6ULK - chains A and B of the 3 polymer chains in the assembly; structure by X-ray diffraction, 1.90 A resolution.

Chain A:
Molecule: HLA class I antigen
From: Homo sapiens
UniProtKB: C1K0Y1 (C1K0Y1_HUMAN); residues 1-274 here correspond to UniProt positions 25-298 (UniProt number = residue number + 24)
Sequence (274 residues; numbered 1 to 274; the number before each row is that of its first residue):
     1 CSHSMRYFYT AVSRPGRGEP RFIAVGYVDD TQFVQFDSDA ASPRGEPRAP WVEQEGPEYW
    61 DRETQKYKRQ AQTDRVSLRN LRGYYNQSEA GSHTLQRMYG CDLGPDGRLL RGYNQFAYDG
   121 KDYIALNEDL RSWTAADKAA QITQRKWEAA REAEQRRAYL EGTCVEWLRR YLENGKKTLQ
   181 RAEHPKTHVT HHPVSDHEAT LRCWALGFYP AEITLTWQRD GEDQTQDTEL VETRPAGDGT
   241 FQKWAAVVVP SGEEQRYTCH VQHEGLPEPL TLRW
Disordered / not traced: 1
Disulfide bonds: Cys101-Cys164, Cys203-Cys259

Chain B:
Molecule: Beta-2-microglobulin
From: Homo sapiens
UniProtKB: P61769 (B2MG_HUMAN); residues 1-99 here correspond to UniProt positions 21-119 (UniProt number = residue number + 20)
Sequence (100 residues; row label = number of the first residue in the row; numbering starts at 0):
     0 MIQRTPKIQV YSRHPAENGK SNFLNCYVSG FHPSDIEVDL LKNGERIEKV EHSDLSFSKD
    60 WSFYLLYYTE FTPTEKDEYA CRVNHVTLSQ PKIVKWDRDM
Sequence notes: initiating methionine (0)
Swiss-Prot annotation at these positions:
  - modified residue: Gln2 (Pyrrolidone carboxylic acid)
  - glycosylation: Ile1 (N-linked (Glc) (glycation) isoleucine), Lys19 (N-linked (Glc) (glycation) lysine), Lys41 (N-linked (Glc) (glycation) lysine), Lys48 (N-linked (Glc) (glycation) lysine), Lys58 (N-linked (Glc) (glycation) lysine), Lys91 (N-linked (Glc) (glycation) lysine), Lys94 (N-linked (Glc) (glycation) lysine)
Disulfide bonds: Cys25-Cys80

Chain A / chain B interface:
Pairs across the interface (55):
  Phe8(A) with Ser55(B); Phe56(B), hydrophobic
  Tyr9(A) with Phe56(B)
  Thr10(A) with Phe56(B); Phe62(B)
  Val12(A) with Ser33(B)
  Ile23(A) with Leu54(B)
  Val25(A) with Asp53(B); Leu54(B); Ser55(B)
  Tyr27(A) with Ser55(B); Tyr63(B), hydrogen bond
  Gln32(A) with Asp53(B), hydrogen bond
  Gln35(A) with Asp53(B)
  Arg48(A) with Asp53(B), salt bridge
  Gln87(A) with Met0(B)
  Gln96(A) with His31(B), hydrogen bond; Phe56(B); Trp60(B), hydrogen bond (side chain-backbone); Phe62(B)
  Arg97(A) with Phe56(B)
  Met98(A) with Lys58(B)
  Gln115(A) with Trp60(B)
  Phe116(A) with Trp60(B)
  Ala117(A) with Trp60(B), hydrophobic
  Asp119(A) with Met0(B); Ile1(B), hydrogen bond (backbone-backbone); His31(B)
  Gly120(A) with Ile1(B); His31(B)
  Lys121(A) with Met0(B); Ile1(B)
  Asp122(A) with Trp60(B), hydrogen bond
  Thr190(A) with Met99(B), hydrogen bond (side chain-backbone)
  His192(A) with Asp98(B); Met99(B), hydrogen bond (side chain-backbone)
  Arg202(A) with Met99(B), hydrogen bond (side chain-backbone)
  Trp204(A) with Met99(B), hydrogen bond (side chain-backbone)
  Val231(A) with Gln8(B)
  Glu232(A) with Lys6(B), salt bridge; Gln8(B), hydrogen bond (backbone-side chain); Tyr26(B), hydrogen bond; Ser28(B), hydrogen bond
  Arg234(A) with Gln8(B), hydrogen bond; Tyr10(B)
  Pro235(A) with Tyr10(B), hydrogen bond (backbone-side chain); Asn24(B); Tyr26(B)
  Ala236(A) with Arg12(B), hydrogen bond (backbone-side chain); Asn24(B), hydrogen bond (backbone-side chain)
  Gly237(A) with Arg12(B), hydrogen bond (backbone-side chain)
  Asp238(A) with Arg12(B)
  Gln242(A) with Tyr10(B); Ser11(B), hydrogen bond (side chain-backbone); Arg12(B), hydrogen bond (side chain-backbone)
Also at the interface, not in a pair above, chain A (37 interface residues in all): His93, Thr94, Leu206, Thr233
Also at the interface, not in a pair above, chain B (26 interface residues in all): His13, Pro14, Pro32, Leu65

Overview:
The interface between chain A and chain B involves 37 residues on one side and 26 on the other; the contacts
include 20 hydrogen bonds and 2 salt bridges. Polar contacts include Arg48(A)-Asp53(B), Glu232(A)-Lys6(B) and
Tyr27(A)-Tyr63(B).
Chain A is HLA class I antigen and chain B is Beta-2-microglobulin, both from Homo sapiens; the structure,
Molecular basis for tumor infiltrating TCR recognition of hotspot KRAS-G12D mutation, was determined by X-ray
diffraction together with 6ULI, 6ULN, 6ULR and 6UON from the same study.
